5C6F - chains D and E of the 6 polymer chains in the assembly; structure by X-ray diffraction, 2.00 A resolution.

# Chain D (and E)
Molecule: Bacterial non-heme ferritin
From: Helicobacter pylori
Notes: EC 1.16.3.2; chain E of this document is another copy of the same molecule, construct and numbering; everything in this record applies to it too
UniProtKB: Q9ZLI1 (FTN_HELPJ); residues 1-167 here = UniProt positions 1-167
Amino-acid sequence (173 residues; each row starts with the number of its first residue; numbers below 1 keep their minus sign (His-5 is residue -5)):
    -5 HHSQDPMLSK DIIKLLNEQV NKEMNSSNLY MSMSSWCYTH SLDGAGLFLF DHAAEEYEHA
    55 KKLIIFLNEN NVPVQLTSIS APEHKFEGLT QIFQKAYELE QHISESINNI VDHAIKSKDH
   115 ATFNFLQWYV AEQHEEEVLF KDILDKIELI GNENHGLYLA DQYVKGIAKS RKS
Disordered / not traced: 167
Construct notes: expression tag (-5 to 0); engineered mutation Leu93 (His in Q9ZLI1)
UniProt features mapped onto this chain:
  - binding site (Fe cation): Glu17, Glu50, His53, Glu94, Gln127

# How chain D and chain E interact
Residue-residue contacts (32):
  Tyr91(D) with Gln-2(E); Met1(E)
  Asn102(D) with Lys112(E), hydrogen bond (side chain-backbone); His114(E)
  Val105(D) with His114(E)
  Asp106(D) with Lys112(E)
  Ile109(D) with Ile109(E), hydrophobic; His114(E)
  Phe117(D) with Phe117(E), hydrophobic
  Gln121(D) with Asn118(E), hydrogen bond
  Val124(D) with His114(E); Ala115(E); Asn118(E)
  Ala125(D) with Asn118(E)
  His128(D) with Phe60(E); Glu63(E), salt bridge; Asn64(E); Ala115(E)
  Glu131(D) with Met1(E)
  Val132(D) with Met1(E), hydrophobic; Glu63(E)
  Lys135(D) with Gln-2(E); Met1(E); Glu63(E), hydrogen bond (side chain-backbone); Asn65(E), hydrogen bond
  Leu138(D) with Gln-2(E)
  Asp139(D) with Ser-3(E); Gln-2(E), hydrogen bond (side chain-backbone); Asn65(E), hydrogen bond
  Glu142(D) with His-5(E); His-4(E)
  Leu143(D) with His-5(E)
Other interface residues (no listed pair), chain E (16 interface residues in all): Asn62

# Overview
Chain D and chain E form an interface of 17 and 16 residues respectively; the contacts include 6 hydrogen
bonds and 1 salt bridge. Polar pairs include His128(D)-Glu63(E), Asn102(D)-Lys112(E) and Gln121(D)-Asn118(E).
Curated annotation (UniProt) lists 5 Fe cation-binding residues on chain D.
Both chains are Bacterial non-heme ferritin (Helicobacter pylori). Entry 5C6F (Crystal structures of ferritin
mutants reveal side-on binding to diiron and end-on cleavage of oxygen) was determined by X-ray diffraction
(same publication as 4XGS and 4ZTT).
